PDB entry 1RCO | X-ray diffraction, 2.30 A resolution | chains L and V of the 16 polymer chains in the assembly

== Chain L (and V) ==
Molecule: Ribulose bisphosphate carboxylase/oxygenase
Source organism: Spinacia oleracea
Notes: EC 4.1.1.39; chain V of this document is another copy of the same molecule, construct and numbering; everything in this record applies to it too
Reference sequence: P00875 (RBL_SPIOL); residues 1-475 here = UniProt positions 1-475
Sequence (475 residues; row label = number of the first residue in the row):
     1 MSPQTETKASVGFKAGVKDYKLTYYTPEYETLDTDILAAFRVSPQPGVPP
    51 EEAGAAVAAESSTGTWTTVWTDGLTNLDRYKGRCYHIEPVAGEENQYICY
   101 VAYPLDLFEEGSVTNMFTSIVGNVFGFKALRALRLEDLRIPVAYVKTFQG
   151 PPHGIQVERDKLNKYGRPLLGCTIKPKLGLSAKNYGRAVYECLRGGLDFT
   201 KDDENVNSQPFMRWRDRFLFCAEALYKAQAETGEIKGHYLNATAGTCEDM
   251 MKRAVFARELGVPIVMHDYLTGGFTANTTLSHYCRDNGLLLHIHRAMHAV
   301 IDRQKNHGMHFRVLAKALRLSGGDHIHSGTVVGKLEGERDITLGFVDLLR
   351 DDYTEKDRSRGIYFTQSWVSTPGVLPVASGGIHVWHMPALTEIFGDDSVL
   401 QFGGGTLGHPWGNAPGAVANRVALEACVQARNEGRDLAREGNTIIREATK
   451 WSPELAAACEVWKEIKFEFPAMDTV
Disordered / not traced: 1-8
Ligand contacts:
  - D-xylulose-2,2-diol-1,5-bisphosphate (XDP), molecule 1: Glu-60, Thr-65, Trp-66, Asn-123
  - D-xylulose-2,2-diol-1,5-bisphosphate (XDP), molecule 2: Lys-175, Lys-177, Asp-203, Glu-204, His-294, Arg-295, His-298, His-327, Gly-329, Lys-334, Leu-335, Ser-379, Gly-380, Gly-381, Gln-401, Phe-402, Gly-403, Gly-404
Swiss-Prot annotation at these positions:
  - active site (Proton acceptor): Lys-175, His-294
  - binding site (substrate): Thr-65, Asn-123, Thr-173, Lys-177, Glu-204, His-294, Arg-295, His-327, Lys-334, Ser-379, Gly-381, Gly-403, Gly-404
  - binding site (Mg(2+)): Lys-201, Asp-203, Glu-204
  - site: Lys-14 (Not N6-methylated), Lys-334 (Transition state stabilizer)
  - modified residue: Pro-3 (N-acetylproline), Lys-201 (N6-carboxylysine)

== Interface between chain L and chain V ==
Contacting residue pairs - 9 pairs, chain L then chain V:
  Asp-106(L) with Ser-370(V), hydrogen bond
  Glu-110(L) with Lys-146(V), salt bridge
  Ala-143(L) with Ala-143(V), hydrophobic; Lys-146(V)
  Lys-146(L) with Glu-110(V), salt bridge; Ala-143(V); Thr-147(V)
  Thr-147(L) with Lys-146(V)
  Ser-370(L) with Asp-106(V), hydrogen bond
Other interface residues (no listed pair), chain L (12 interface residues in all): Asp-33, Thr-34, Arg-79, Leu-105, Val-142, Val-369
Other interface residues (no listed pair), chain V (12 interface residues in all): Asp-33, Thr-34, Arg-79, Leu-105, Val-142, Val-369

== In short ==
The chain L/chain V interface involves 12 residues from each chain, with 2 hydrogen bonds and 2 salt bridges.
Among the polar pairs are Glu-110(L)/Lys-146(V) and Asp-106(L)/Ser-370(V). Chain L binds
D-xylulose-2,2-diol-1,5-bisphosphate.
Both chains are Ribulose bisphosphate carboxylase/oxygenase (Spinacia oleracea). Entry 1RCO (Spinach rubisco
in complex with the inhibitor D-xylulose-2,2-diol-1,5-bisphosphate) was determined by X-ray diffraction (same
publication as 1RBO).
